PDB entry 7S4I | electron microscopy, 2.26 A resolution | chains A and C of the 9 polymer chains in the assembly

# Chain A
Molecule: Particulate methane monooxygenase alpha subunit
Source organism: Methylococcus capsulatus str. Bath
Notes: EC 1.14.18.3
Reference sequence: G1UBD1 (PMOB_METCA); residues 1-414 here = UniProt positions 1-414
Amino-acid sequence (414 residues; each row starts with the number of its first residue):
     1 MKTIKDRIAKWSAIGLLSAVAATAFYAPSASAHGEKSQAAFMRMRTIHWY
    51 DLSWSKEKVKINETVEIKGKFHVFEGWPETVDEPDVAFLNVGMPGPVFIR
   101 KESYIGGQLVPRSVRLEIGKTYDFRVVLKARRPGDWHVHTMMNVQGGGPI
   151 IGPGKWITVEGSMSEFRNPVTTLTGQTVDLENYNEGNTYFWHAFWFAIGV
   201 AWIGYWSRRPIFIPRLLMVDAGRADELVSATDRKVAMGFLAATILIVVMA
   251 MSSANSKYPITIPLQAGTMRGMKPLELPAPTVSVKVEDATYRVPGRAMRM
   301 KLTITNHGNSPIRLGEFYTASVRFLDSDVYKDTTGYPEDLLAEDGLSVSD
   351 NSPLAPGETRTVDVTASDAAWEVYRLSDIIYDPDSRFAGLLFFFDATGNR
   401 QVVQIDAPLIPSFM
Disordered / not traced: 1-32
Ion coordination: Cu ion site 1: His33, His137, His139; Cu ion site 2: His48, His72, Gln404
Residues lining bound ligands: diundecyl phosphatidyl choline (PLC): Val248, Met251, Asn255, Thr261
UniProt features mapped onto this chain:
  - binding site (Cu cation): His33, His48, His72, His137, His139
  - mutagenesis: His48 (H48N: Impairs activity of soluble pmoB construct), His137 (H137A: Abolishes activity of soluble pmoB construct; when associated with A-139), His139 (H139A: Abolishes activity of soluble pmoB construct; when associated with A-137)

# Chain C
Molecule: Ammonia monooxygenase/methane monooxygenase, subunit C family protein
Source organism: Methylococcus capsulatus str. Bath
Notes: EC 1.14.13.25
Reference sequence: Q603F1 (Q603F1_METCA); residues 30-289 here correspond to UniProt positions 1-260 (UniProt number = residue number - 29)
Amino-acid sequence (260 residues; row label = number of the first residue in the row):
    30 MAATTIGGAAAAEAPLLDKKWLTFALAIYTVFYLWVRWYEGVYGWSAGLD
    80 SFAPEFETYWMNFLYTEIVLEIVTASILWGYLWKTRDRNLAALTPREELR
   130 RNFTHLVWLVAYAWAIYWGASYFTEQDGTWHQTIVRDTDFTPSHIIEFYL
   180 SYPIYIITGFAAFIYAKTRLPFFAKGISLPYLVLVVGPFMILPNVGLNEW
   230 GHTFWFMEELFVAPLHYGFVIFGWLALAVMGTLTQTFYSFAQGGLGQSLC
   280 EAVDEGLIAK
Disordered / not traced: 30-44, 281-289
Ion coordination: Cu ion near Asn227 (its only coordinating residue here)
Residues lining bound ligands:
  - 1,2-dihexanoyl-sn-glycero-3-phosphocholine (HXG), molecule 1: Leu63, Arg66, Trp67, Trp143, Tyr146, Trp147, Tyr151
  - 1,2-dihexanoyl-sn-glycero-3-phosphocholine (HXG), molecule 2: Trp234, Phe235, Met236, Glu237, Pro243, Tyr246
  - 1,2-didecanoyl-sn-glycero-3-phosphocholine (P1O), molecule 1: Trp50, Phe53, Ala54, Tyr58, Thr103, Leu107, Tyr110, Leu111, Arg130, Thr133, Val136, Trp137, Ala140, Ile186, Thr187, Tyr194, Arg198
  - 1,2-didecanoyl-sn-glycero-3-phosphocholine (P1O), molecule 2: Ser105, Trp108, Gly109, Trp112, Phe189, Phe192, Ile193, Lys196, Ile206, Leu211, Phe218
  - 1,2-didecanoyl-sn-glycero-3-phosphocholine (P1O), molecule 3: Leu208, Leu211, Val212, Val215, Leu254
  - diundecyl phosphatidyl choline (PLC), molecule 1: Ile57, Val60, Phe61, Trp64, Trp67, Tyr68, Tyr72, Tyr88, Asn91, Phe92, Thr95, Glu96, Leu99, Glu100, Thr103, Leu179, Ile183, Ile186
  - diundecyl phosphatidyl choline (PLC), molecule 2: Ser80, Phe81, Phe85, Met90, Leu93, Tyr94, Ile97, Val98, Ile101, Thr167, Asp168, Phe169, Tyr178, Leu221, Pro222, Val224, Gly225, Glu228
  - diundecyl phosphatidyl choline (PLC), molecule 3: Ile97, Glu100, Ile101, Phe169, Tyr178, Pro182, Leu221
  - diundecyl phosphatidyl choline (PLC), molecule 4: Leu226, Trp229, Phe233, Trp234, Phe235, Met236, Pro243
  - diundecyl phosphatidyl choline (PLC), molecule 5: Phe235, Glu237, Leu239, Val241, Pro243, Tyr246, Val249, Trp253
What the authors report for this chain:
  - Cu ion coordination: Asn227, His231, His245

# Interface between chain A and chain C
Residue-residue contacts (28; chain A residue first):
  His33(A) - Leu78(C)
  His33(A) - Asp166(C)
  Gly34(A) - Val164(C)
  Gly34(A) - Asp166(C)
  Glu35(A) - Asp166(C)
  Lys36(A) - Asp79(C)  salt bridge
  Lys36(A) - Phe81(C)
  Ser37(A) - Ser80(C)
  Ser37(A) - Phe81(C)
  Ser37(A) - Asp166(C)  hydrogen bond
  Met93(A) - Thr162(C)
  Pro94(A) - Trp74(C)
  Pro94(A) - Leu78(C)  hydrophobic
  Gly95(A) - Thr162(C)
  Gln145(A) - Glu237(C)
  Gly146(A) - Met236(C)
  Gly147(A) - Met236(C)
  Gly148(A) - Met236(C)
  Ile151(A) - Val164(C)  hydrophobic
  Phe212(A) - Phe266(C)  hydrophobic
  Ile213(A) - Phe266(C)  hydrophobic
  Ile213(A) - Leu278(C)  hydrophobic
  Leu216(A) - Phe266(C)  hydrophobic
  Leu216(A) - Tyr267(C)  hydrophobic
  Leu217(A) - Leu278(C)  hydrophobic
  Leu217(A) - Cys279(C)  hydrophobic
  Asp220(A) - Tyr267(C)  hydrogen bond
  Arg375(A) - Phe81(C)
Also at the interface, not in a pair above, chain A (24 interface residues in all): Arg132, Met141, Pro149, Pro214, Met218
Also at the interface, not in a pair above, chain C (18 interface residues in all): Ile163, Thr263, Phe269, Leu274

# In short
Chain A and chain C form an interface of 24 and 18 residues respectively, with 2 hydrogen bonds and 1 salt
bridge. Polar contacts include Lys36(A)-Asp79(C), Ser37(A)-Asp166(C) and Asp220(A)-Tyr267(C). Ligands of chain
A: diundecyl phosphatidyl choline. From the paper: Cu ion coordination by Asn227(C), His231(C) and His245(C).
Here chain A is Particulate methane monooxygenase alpha subunit and chain C is Ammonia monooxygenase/methane
monooxygenase, subunit C family protein, both from Methylococcus capsulatus str. Bath. Entry 7S4I (CryoEM
structure of Methylococcus capsulatus (Bath) pMMO in a native lipid nanodisc at 2.26 Angstrom resolution) was
determined by electron microscopy (same publication as 7S4H, 7S4J, 7S4K, 7S4L, 7S4M, 7T4O and 7T4P).
